Entry 1TC3 (X-ray diffraction, 2.45 A resolution); this record covers chains B and C of the 3 polymer chains in the assembly.

== Chain B ==
Molecule: 20-nt DNA strand
Sequence (20 nucleotides; each row starts with the number of its first residue):
   101 AGTTCTATAGGACCCCCCCT

== Chain C ==
Protein: Protein (TC3 transposase)
Source organism: Caenorhabditis elegans
Notes: fragment: specific dna binding domain, residues 2 - 52; engineered mutation(s): C-TERMINAL 6-HIS TAG
UniProtKB: P34257 (TC3A_CAEEL); residues 202-252 here correspond to UniProt positions 2-52 (UniProt number = residue number - 200)
Chain sequence (51 residues; each row starts with the number of its first residue):
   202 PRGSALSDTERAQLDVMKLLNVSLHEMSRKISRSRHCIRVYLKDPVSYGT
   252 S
Construct notes: conflict Val-241 (Glu41 in P34257)
Swiss-Prot annotation at these positions:
  - DNA-binding region: Pro-202

== Chain B / chain C interface ==
Residue-residue contacts (18; chain B residue first):
  DA107(B) with Ser-252(C), hydrogen bond to the phosphate
  DT108(B) with Pro-202(C), base contact; Ser-252(C), hydrogen bond to the phosphate
  DA109(B) with Pro-202(C), sugar contact; Arg-203(C), hydrogen bond to the base; Gly-204(C), hydrogen bond to the sugar; Ser-205(C), sugar contact; Arg-234(C), hydrogen bond to the phosphate; Ser-235(C), sugar contact; His-237(C), base contact; Cys-238(C), phosphate contact; Tyr-249(C), hydrogen bond to the phosphate
  DG110(B) with Arg-203(C), sugar contact; Arg-234(C), salt bridge to the phosphate; Ser-235(C), hydrogen bond to the phosphate; His-237(C), hydrogen bond to the base; Cys-238(C), hydrogen bond to the phosphate
  DG111(B) with His-237(C), hydrogen bond to the base
Also at the interface, not in a pair above, chain B (7 interface residues in all): DA112, DC113
Also at the interface, not in a pair above, chain C (11 interface residues in all): Arg-236

== Summary ==
7 residues of chain B face 11 of chain C across their interface; the contacts include 10 hydrogen bonds and 1
salt bridge. Polar contacts include DA109(B)/Arg-203(C), DG110(B)/His-237(C) and DG111(B)/His-237(C). Curated
annotation (UniProt) lists a DNA-binding region on chain C.
Here chain B is a 20-nt DNA strand and chain C is Protein (TC3 transposase) (Caenorhabditis elegans). Entry
1TC3 (Transposase TC3A1-65 from caenorhabditis elegans) was determined by X-ray diffraction.
